Entry 8G7B (electron microscopy, 3.20 A resolution); this record covers chains A and B of the 5 polymer chains in the assembly.

Chain A (and B):
Protein: Spike glycoprotein
Organism: Severe acute respiratory syndrome coronavirus 2
Notes: chain B of this document is another copy of the same molecule, construct and numbering; everything in this record applies to it too
Reference sequence: P0DTC2 (SPIKE_SARS2); residue numbers follow UniProt; this construct covers 14-1211
Amino-acid sequence (1234 residues; each row starts with the number of its first residue):
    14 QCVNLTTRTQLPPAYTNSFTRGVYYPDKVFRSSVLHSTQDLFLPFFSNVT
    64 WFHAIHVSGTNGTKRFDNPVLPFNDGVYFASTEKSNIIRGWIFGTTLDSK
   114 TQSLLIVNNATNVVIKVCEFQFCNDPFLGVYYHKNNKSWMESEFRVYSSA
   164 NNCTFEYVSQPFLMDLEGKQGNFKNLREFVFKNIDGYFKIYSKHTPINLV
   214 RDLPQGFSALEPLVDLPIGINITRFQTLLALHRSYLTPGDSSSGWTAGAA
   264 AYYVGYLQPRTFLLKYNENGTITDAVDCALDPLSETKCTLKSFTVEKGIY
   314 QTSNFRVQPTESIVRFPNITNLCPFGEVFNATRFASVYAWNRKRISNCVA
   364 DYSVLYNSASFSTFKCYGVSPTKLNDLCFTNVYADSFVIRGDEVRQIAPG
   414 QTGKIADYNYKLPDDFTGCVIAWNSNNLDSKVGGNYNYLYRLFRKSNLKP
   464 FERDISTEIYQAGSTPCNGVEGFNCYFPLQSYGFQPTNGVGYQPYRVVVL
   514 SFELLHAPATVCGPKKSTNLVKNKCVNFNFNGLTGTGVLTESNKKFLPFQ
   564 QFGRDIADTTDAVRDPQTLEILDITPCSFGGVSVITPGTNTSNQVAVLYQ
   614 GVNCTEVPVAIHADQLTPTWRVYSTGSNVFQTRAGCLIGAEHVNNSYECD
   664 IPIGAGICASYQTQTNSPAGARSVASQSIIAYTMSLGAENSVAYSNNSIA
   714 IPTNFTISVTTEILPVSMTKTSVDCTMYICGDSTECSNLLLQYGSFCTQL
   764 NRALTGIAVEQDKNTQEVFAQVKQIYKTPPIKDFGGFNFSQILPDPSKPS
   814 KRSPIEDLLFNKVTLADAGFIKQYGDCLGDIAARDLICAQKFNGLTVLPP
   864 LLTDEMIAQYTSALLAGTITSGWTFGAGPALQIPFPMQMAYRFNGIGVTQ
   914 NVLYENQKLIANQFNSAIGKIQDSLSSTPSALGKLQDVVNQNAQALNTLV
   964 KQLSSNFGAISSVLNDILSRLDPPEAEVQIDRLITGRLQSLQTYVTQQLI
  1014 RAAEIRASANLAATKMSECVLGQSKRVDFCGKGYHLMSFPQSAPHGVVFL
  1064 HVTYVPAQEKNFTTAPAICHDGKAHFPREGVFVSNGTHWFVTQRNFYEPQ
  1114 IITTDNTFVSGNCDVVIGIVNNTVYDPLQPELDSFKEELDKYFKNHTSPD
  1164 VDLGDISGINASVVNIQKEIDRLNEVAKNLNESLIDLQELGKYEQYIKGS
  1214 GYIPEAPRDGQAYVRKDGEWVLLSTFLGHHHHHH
Not modelled in the structure: 181-183, 308-317, 593-1247
Sequence notes: conflict Gly614 (Asp in P0DTC2), Ala682 (Arg in P0DTC2), Gly683 (Arg in P0DTC2), Pro817 (Phe in P0DTC2), Pro892 (Ala in P0DTC2), Pro899 (Ala in P0DTC2), Pro942 (Ala in P0DTC2), Pro986 (Lys in P0DTC2), Pro987 (Val in P0DTC2); expression tag (1212-1247)
UniProt features mapped onto this chain:
  - region: Asn280 to Cys301 (Putative superantigen), Arg403 to Asp405 (Integrin-binding motif), Asn448 to Phe456 (Immunodominant HLA epitope recognized by the CD8+), Pro681, Ala684 (Putative superantigen), Ser816 to Tyr837 (Fusion peptide 1), Lys835 to Phe855 (Fusion peptide 2), Asp1163 to Glu1202 (Heptad repeat 2)
  - site (Cleavage): Arg685, Ser686, Arg815, Ser816
  - glycosylation: Asn17 (N-linked (GlcNAc...) (complex) asparagine), Asn61 (N-linked (GlcNAc...) (hybrid) asparagine), Asn74 (N-linked (GlcNAc...) (complex) asparagine), Asn122 (N-linked (GlcNAc...) (hybrid) asparagine), Asn149 (N-linked (GlcNAc...) (complex) asparagine), Asn165 (N-linked (GlcNAc...) (complex) asparagine), Asn234 (N-linked (GlcNAc...) (high mannose) asparagine), Asn282 (N-linked (GlcNAc...) (complex) asparagine), Thr323 (O-linked (GalNAc) threonine), Ser325 (O-linked (HexNAc...) serine), Asn331 (N-linked (GlcNAc...) (complex) asparagine), Asn343 (N-linked (GlcNAc...) (complex) asparagine), Asn603 (N-linked (GlcNAc...) (hybrid) asparagine), Asn616 (N-linked (GlcNAc...) (complex) asparagine), Asn657 (N-linked (GlcNAc...) (complex) asparagine), Thr676 (O-linked (GlcNAc...) threonine), Thr678 (O-linked (GlcNAc...) threonine), Asn709 (N-linked (GlcNAc...) (high mannose) asparagine), Asn717 (N-linked (GlcNAc...) (hybrid) asparagine), Asn801 (N-linked (GlcNAc...) (hybrid) asparagine) and 6 more in UniProt
  - natural variant: Leu18 (L18F: In strain: Beta/B.1.351, Gamma/P.1 and 1 more), Thr19 (T19I: In strain: Omicron/BQ.1.1, Omicron/XBB.1.5 and 1 more; T19R: In strain: Delta/B.1.617.2, Omicron/BA.2 and 4 more), Thr20 (T20N: In strain: Gamma/P.1), Leu24 to Ala27 (sequence variant, change not given here; In strain: Omicron/BA.2, Omicron/BA.2.12.1 and 6 more), Pro26 (P26S: In strain: Gamma/P.1), Gln52 (Q52H: In strain: Omicron/EG.5.1), Ala67 (A67V: In strain: Eta/B.1.525, Omicron/BA.1), His69 to Val70 (deletion: In strain: Alpha/B.1.1.7, Eta/B.1.525 and 5 more), Gly75 (G75V: In strain: Lambda/C.37), Thr76 (T76I: In strain: Lambda/C.37), Asp80 (D80A: In strain: Beta/B.1.351), Val83 (V83A: In strain: Omicron/XBB.1.5, Omicron/EG.5.1), 79 further natural variant entries in UniProt
  - mutagenesis: His69 to Val70 (Increased incorporation of cleaved spike into virions), Asn121 (N121Q: Partial loss of biliverdin affinity), Arg190 (R190K: Partial loss of biliverdin affinity), Asn234 (N234Q: Increased resistance to neutralizing antibodies), Asn331 (N331Q: Reduced viral infectivity), Asn343 (N343Q: Reduced viral infectivity), Leu452 (L452R: Increased resistance to neutralizing antibodies. Decreases HLA binding to NF9 epitope. Increased binding affinity to human ACE2), Tyr453 (Y453F: Decreased HLA binding to NF9 epitope. Increased binding affinity to human ACE2), Ala475 (A475V: Increased resistance to neutralizing antibodies), Val483 (V483A: Increased resistance to neutralizing antibodies), Glu484 (E484D: Increased replication in human TMEM106B overexpressing cells), Phe490 (F490L: Increased resistance to neutralizing antibodies and human covalescent sera neutralization), 11 further mutagenesis entries in UniProt
Disulfides: Cys15-Cys136, Cys131-Cys166, Cys291-Cys301, Cys336-Cys361, Cys379-Cys432, Cys480-Cys488, Cys538-Cys590
Covalently attached groups: N-acetylglucosamine (NAG) linked to Asn331, Asn343

Chain A / chain B interface:
Contacting residue pairs (22; chain A residue first):
  Arg357(A) - Gly199(B)
  Arg357(A) - Tyr200(B)
  Arg357(A) - Pro230(B)
  Asn394(A) - Tyr200(B)  hydrogen bond
  Ala475(A) - Tyr369(B)
  Asn487(A) - Ala372(B)
  Tyr489(A) - Tyr369(B)
  Lys557(A) - Phe43(B)
  Lys558(A) - Asn282(B)  hydrogen bond
  Phe559(A) - Phe43(B)  hydrophobic
  Phe562(A) - Lys41(B)  hydrogen bond (backbone-side chain)
  Phe562(A) - Pro225(B)
  Gln563(A) - Lys41(B)
  Gln563(A) - Val42(B)  hydrogen bond (side chain-backbone)
  Phe565(A) - Lys41(B)
  Phe565(A) - Val42(B)
  Phe565(A) - Phe43(B)  hydrogen bond (backbone-backbone)
  Gly566(A) - Phe43(B)
  Arg567(A) - Phe43(B)  hydrogen bond (backbone-backbone)
  Arg567(A) - Arg44(B)
  Asp568(A) - Phe43(B)
  Ala570(A) - Arg44(B)
Interface residues without a listed pair, chain A (21 interface residues in all): Tyr396, Glu516, His519, Pro521, Leu560, Gln564
Interface residues without a listed pair, chain B (16 interface residues in all): Ser45, Val47, Asp198, Glu224, Asn370

In short:
21 residues of chain A and 16 residues of chain B are in contact; the contacts include 6 hydrogen bonds. Polar
contacts include Asn394(A)-Tyr200(B), Lys558(A)-Asn282(B) and Phe562(A)-Lys41(B). Covalently linked
N-acetylglucosamine: at Asn331(A) and Asn343(A). From UniProt: 23 mutagenesis sites on chain A.
Both chains are Spike glycoprotein (Severe acute respiratory syndrome coronavirus 2). Entry 8G7B (SARS-CoV-2
spike/Nb3 complex with 1 RBD up and 2 Nb3 (local refinement)) was determined by electron microscopy.
